PDB entry 9H8Q | X-ray diffraction, 1.60 A resolution | chains A and B

[Chain A (and B)]
Protein: Probable vanillyl-alcohol oxidase
Source organism: Rhodococcus jostii RHA1
Notes: EC 1.1.3.38; chain B of this document is another copy of the same molecule, construct and numbering; everything in this record applies to it too
UniProtKB: Q0SBK1 (Q0SBK1_RHOJR); residues 1-526 here = UniProt positions 1-526
Amino-acid sequence (526 residues; numbered 1 to 526; the number before each row is that of its first residue):
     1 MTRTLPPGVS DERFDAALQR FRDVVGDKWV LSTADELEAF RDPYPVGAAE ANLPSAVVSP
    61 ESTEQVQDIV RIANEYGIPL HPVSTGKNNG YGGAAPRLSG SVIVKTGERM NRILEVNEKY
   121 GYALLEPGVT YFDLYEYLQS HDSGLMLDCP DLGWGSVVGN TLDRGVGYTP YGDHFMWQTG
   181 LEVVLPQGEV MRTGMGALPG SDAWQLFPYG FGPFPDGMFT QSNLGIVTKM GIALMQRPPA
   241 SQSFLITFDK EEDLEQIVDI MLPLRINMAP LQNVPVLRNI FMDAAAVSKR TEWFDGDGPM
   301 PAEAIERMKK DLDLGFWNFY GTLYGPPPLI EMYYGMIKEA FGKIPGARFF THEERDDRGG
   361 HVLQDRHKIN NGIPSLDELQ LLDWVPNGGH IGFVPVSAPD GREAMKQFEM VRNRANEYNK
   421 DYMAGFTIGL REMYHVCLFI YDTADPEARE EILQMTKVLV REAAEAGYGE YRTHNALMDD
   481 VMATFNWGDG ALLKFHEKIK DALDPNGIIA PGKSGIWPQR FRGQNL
Disordered / not traced: 1
Sequence notes: engineered mutation H81 (Ser in Q0SBK1), V394 (Ser in Q0SBK1), M423 (Ala in Q0SBK1), G425 (Gln in Q0SBK1), T427 (Ile in Q0SBK1), Y434 (His in Q0SBK1), D445 (Ile in Q0SBK1), P518 (Ser in Q0SBK1)
Small-molecule neighbours:
  - B3P (2-[3-(2-hydroxy-1,1-dihydroxymethyl-ethylamino)-propylamino]-2-hydroxymethyl-propane-1,3-diol), molecule 1: E38, R41, P43, Y44, P45, E50, N387, G388, T443, R449
  - B3P, molecule 2: E292, K310, D311, L312, D313, D357, R358
  - FAD (flavin-adenine dinucleotide): Y44, H81, P82, V83, S84, T85, G86, K87, N88, N89, Y91, G93, T106, P127, Y131, P150, D151, L152, G155, S156, G159, N160, L162, D163, G165, V166, Y168, G225, I226, V227, E378, L381, H390, L438, Y471, R472, K513

[Interface between chain A and chain B]
Residue-residue contacts (156; chain A residue first):
  K119(A) - D400(B)  salt bridge
  Y120(A) - L262(B)  hydrophobic
  Y120(A) - I266(B)
  Y120(A) - A398(B)
  Y120(A) - P399(B)
  Y120(A) - D400(B)
  Y120(A) - R431(B)  hydrogen bond (backbone-side chain)
  G121(A) - R431(B)  hydrogen bond (backbone-side chain)
  R164(A) - Y209(B)
  R164(A) - G210(B)
  R164(A) - G212(B)  hydrogen bond (side chain-backbone)
  R164(A) - F214(B)
  Y171(A) - R431(B)  hydrogen bond
  D173(A) - Y209(B)  hydrogen bond
  F175(A) - Y209(B)  hydrophobic
  F175(A) - F214(B)  hydrophobic
  W177(A) - L430(B)  hydrophobic
  W177(A) - R431(B)
  E189(A) - K498(B)  salt bridge
  V190(A) - W487(B)
  V190(A) - A491(B)
  M191(A) - W487(B)  hydrophobic
  M191(A) - L492(B)  hydrophobic
  M191(A) - F495(B)  hydrophobic
  R192(A) - W487(B)
  G194(A) - F485(B)
  M195(A) - G469(B)
  M195(A) - F485(B)  hydrophobic
  G196(A) - W487(B)
  A197(A) - F485(B)
  A197(A) - N486(B)  hydrogen bond (backbone-backbone)
  A197(A) - W487(B)  hydrogen bond (backbone-backbone)
  A197(A) - L492(B)  hydrophobic
  L198(A) - G467(B)
  L198(A) - G469(B)
  L198(A) - T484(B)
  L198(A) - F485(B)  hydrophobic
  P199(A) - T484(B)
  P199(A) - N486(B)
  P199(A) - W487(B)
  G200(A) - G467(B)
  S201(A) - G467(B)
  L206(A) - A398(B)  hydrophobic
  L206(A) - R431(B)
  L206(A) - E432(B)
  F207(A) - V396(B)  hydrophobic
  F207(A) - E432(B)
  F207(A) - Y434(B)
  Y209(A) - R164(B)
  Y209(A) - D173(B)  hydrogen bond
  Y209(A) - F175(B)  hydrophobic
  G210(A) - R164(B)
  F211(A) - R164(B)
  F211(A) - Q221(B)
  F211(A) - E470(B)
  F211(A) - T473(B)
  F211(A) - V481(B)  hydrophobic
  F211(A) - M482(B)  hydrophobic
  F211(A) - F485(B)  hydrophobic
  F211(A) - S514(B)
  G212(A) - R164(B)  hydrogen bond (backbone-side chain)
  G212(A) - T220(B)
  G212(A) - Q221(B)  hydrogen bond (backbone-side chain)
  G212(A) - S514(B)
  P213(A) - G217(B)
  P213(A) - M218(B)
  P213(A) - T220(B)
  P213(A) - Q221(B)
  P213(A) - S222(B)
  P213(A) - H496(B)  hydrogen bond (backbone-side chain)
  P213(A) - I516(B)
  F214(A) - R164(B)
  F214(A) - F175(B)  hydrophobic
  F214(A) - G217(B)  hydrogen bond (backbone-backbone)
  F214(A) - M218(B)  hydrogen bond (backbone-backbone)
  P215(A) - M218(B)  hydrophobic
  P215(A) - F495(B)  hydrophobic
  G217(A) - P213(B)
  G217(A) - F214(B)  hydrogen bond (backbone-backbone)
  M218(A) - P213(B)
  M218(A) - F214(B)  hydrogen bond (backbone-backbone)
  M218(A) - P215(B)  hydrophobic
  M218(A) - M218(B)  hydrophobic
  F219(A) - F495(B)  hydrophobic
  T220(A) - G212(B)
  T220(A) - P213(B)
  Q221(A) - F211(B)
  Q221(A) - G212(B)  hydrogen bond (side chain-backbone)
  Q221(A) - P213(B)
  S222(A) - P213(B)
  A233(A) - R431(B)
  L234(A) - R431(B)  hydrogen bond (backbone-side chain)
  Q236(A) - I266(B)
  Q236(A) - N267(B)  hydrogen bond
  L262(A) - Y120(B)  hydrophobic
  I266(A) - Y120(B)
  I266(A) - Q236(B)
  N267(A) - Q236(B)  hydrogen bond
  V396(A) - F207(B)  hydrophobic
  A398(A) - Y120(B)
  A398(A) - L206(B)  hydrophobic
  P399(A) - Y120(B)
  D400(A) - K119(B)  salt bridge
  D400(A) - Y120(B)
  L430(A) - W177(B)  hydrophobic
  R431(A) - Y120(B)  hydrogen bond (side chain-backbone)
  R431(A) - G121(B)  hydrogen bond (side chain-backbone)
  R431(A) - Y171(B)  hydrogen bond
  R431(A) - W177(B)
  R431(A) - L206(B)
  R431(A) - A233(B)
  R431(A) - L234(B)  hydrogen bond (side chain-backbone)
  E432(A) - L206(B)
  E432(A) - F207(B)
  Y434(A) - F207(B)
  G467(A) - L198(B)
  G467(A) - G200(B)
  G467(A) - S201(B)
  G469(A) - M195(B)
  G469(A) - L198(B)
  E470(A) - F211(B)
  Y471(A) - G210(B)
  T473(A) - F211(B)
  V481(A) - F211(B)  hydrophobic
  M482(A) - F211(B)  hydrophobic
  T484(A) - L198(B)
  T484(A) - P199(B)
  F485(A) - G194(B)
  F485(A) - M195(B)  hydrophobic
  F485(A) - A197(B)
  F485(A) - L198(B)  hydrophobic
  F485(A) - F211(B)  hydrophobic
  N486(A) - A197(B)  hydrogen bond (backbone-backbone)
  N486(A) - P199(B)
  W487(A) - E182(B)
  W487(A) - V190(B)
  W487(A) - M191(B)  hydrophobic
  W487(A) - R192(B)
  W487(A) - G196(B)
  W487(A) - A197(B)  hydrogen bond (backbone-backbone)
  W487(A) - P199(B)
  A491(A) - V190(B)
  L492(A) - M191(B)  hydrophobic
  L492(A) - A197(B)  hydrophobic
  F495(A) - M191(B)  hydrophobic
  F495(A) - P215(B)  hydrophobic
  F495(A) - F219(B)  hydrophobic
  F495(A) - L503(B)  hydrophobic
  H496(A) - P213(B)  hydrogen bond (side chain-backbone)
  K498(A) - Q187(B)  hydrogen bond
  K498(A) - A502(B)  hydrogen bond (side chain-backbone)
  A502(A) - A502(B)  hydrophobic
  L503(A) - F495(B)  hydrophobic
  S514(A) - F211(B)
  S514(A) - G212(B)
  I516(A) - P213(B)
Other interface residues (no listed pair), chain A (81 interface residues in all): M176, E182, L185, Q187, Q205, M235, R402, A464, Y468, R472, M478, I499
Other interface residues (no listed pair), chain B (79 interface residues in all): M176, L185, D202, M235, A464, Y468, Y471, R472, M478, I499

[In short]
81 residues of chain A and 79 residues of chain B are in contact; the contacts include 28 hydrogen bonds and 3
salt bridges. Among the polar pairs are K119(A)-D400(B), E189(A)-K498(B) and Y120(A)-R431(B). Bound to chain
A: flavin-adenine dinucleotide and compound B3P.
Chain A and chain B are both Probable vanillyl-alcohol oxidase (Rhodococcus jostii RHA1); the structure,
Eugenol Oxidase (EUGO) from Rhodococcus jostii RHA1, mutant DTT-T425G, was determined by X-ray diffraction,
deposited together with 9H8P and 9GJ0.
